PDB entry 8GF5 | electron microscopy, 3.00 A resolution | chains C and D of the 7 polymer chains in the assembly

# Chain C (and D)
Molecule: Methyl-coenzyme M reductase subunit beta
Source organism: Methanosarcina acetivorans C2A
Notes: chain D of this document is another copy of the same molecule, construct and numbering; everything in this record applies to it too
Reference sequence: Q8THG7 (Q8THG7_METAC); numbering as in UniProt (aligned over 1-434)
Sequence (434 residues; numbered 1 to 434; the number before each row is that of its first residue):
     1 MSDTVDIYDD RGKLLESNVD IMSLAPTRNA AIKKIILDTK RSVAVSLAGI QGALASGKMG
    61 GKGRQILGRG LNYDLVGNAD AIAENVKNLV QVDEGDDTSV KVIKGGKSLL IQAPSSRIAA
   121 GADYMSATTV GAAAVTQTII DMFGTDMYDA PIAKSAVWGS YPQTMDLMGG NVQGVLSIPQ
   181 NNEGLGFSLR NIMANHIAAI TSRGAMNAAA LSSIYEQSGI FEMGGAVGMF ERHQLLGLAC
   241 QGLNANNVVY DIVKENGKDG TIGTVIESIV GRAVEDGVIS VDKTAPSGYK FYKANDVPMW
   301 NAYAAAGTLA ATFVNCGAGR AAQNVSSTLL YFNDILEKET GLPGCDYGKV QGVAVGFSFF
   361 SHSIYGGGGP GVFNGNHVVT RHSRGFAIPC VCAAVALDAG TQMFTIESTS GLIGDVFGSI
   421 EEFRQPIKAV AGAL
Unresolved in the structure: 1-2, 432-434 (chain D: 1, 433-434)
Residues lining bound ligands:
  - 1-thioethanesulfonic acid (COM): Phe359, Ser363, Tyr365
  - factor 430 (F43): Ser363, Ile364, Tyr365
  - Coenzyme B (TP7): Phe359, Phe360, Tyr365, Gly366, Gly367, His377, Val378, Val379

# How chain C and chain D interact
Pairs across the interface - 70 pairs, chain C then chain D:
  Pro26(C) - Ala120(D)
  Thr27(C) - Val92(D)
  Thr27(C) - Ser116(D)
  Thr27(C) - Ala120(D)
  Arg28(C) - Val92(D)  hydrogen bond (side chain-backbone)
  Arg28(C) - Asp93(D)  salt bridge
  Ile36(C) - Ala120(D)
  Lys40(C) - Gly121(D)  hydrogen bond (side chain-backbone)
  Lys40(C) - Ala122(D)
  Leu89(C) - Val227(D)
  Val92(C) - Thr27(D)
  Val92(C) - Arg28(D)  hydrogen bond (backbone-side chain)
  Asp93(C) - Arg28(D)  salt bridge
  Ser116(C) - Thr27(D)
  Ser116(C) - Lys33(D)
  Arg117(C) - Glu222(D)
  Ala120(C) - Pro26(D)
  Ala120(C) - Thr27(D)
  Ala120(C) - Glu222(D)
  Gly121(C) - Lys40(D)  hydrogen bond (backbone-side chain)
  Gly121(C) - Glu222(D)
  Ala122(C) - Lys40(D)
  Ala122(C) - Asp123(D)
  Ala122(C) - Tyr124(D)  hydrophobic
  Ala122(C) - Ser188(D)
  Asp123(C) - Ala122(D)
  Asp123(C) - Asp123(D)
  Asp123(C) - Ser188(D)
  Asp123(C) - Glu222(D)
  Tyr124(C) - Ala122(D)  hydrophobic
  Met125(C) - Leu185(D)  hydrophobic
  Ser126(C) - Glu222(D)  hydrogen bond (backbone-side chain)
  Thr129(C) - Leu185(D)
  Thr129(C) - Glu222(D)  hydrogen bond (side chain-backbone)
  Thr129(C) - Met223(D)  hydrogen bond (side chain-backbone)
  Thr129(C) - Gly224(D)
  Ala133(C) - Gly224(D)
  Ala133(C) - Val227(D)  hydrophobic
  Gln137(C) - Met229(D)
  Tyr161(C) - Gly184(D)
  Tyr161(C) - Leu185(D)  hydrogen bond (side chain-backbone)
  Leu167(C) - Leu185(D)  hydrophobic
  Pro179(C) - Gln180(D)
  Gln180(C) - Pro179(D)  hydrogen bond (side chain-backbone)
  Gln180(C) - Gln180(D)
  Gln180(C) - Asn182(D)
  Gln180(C) - Gly184(D)
  Asn182(C) - Gln180(D)  hydrogen bond
  Gly184(C) - Tyr161(D)
  Gly184(C) - Gln180(D)
  Leu185(C) - Met125(D)  hydrophobic
  Leu185(C) - Thr129(D)
  Leu185(C) - Tyr161(D)  hydrogen bond (backbone-side chain)
  Leu185(C) - Met165(D)
  Leu185(C) - Leu167(D)  hydrophobic
  Leu185(C) - Ile178(D)  hydrophobic
  Ser188(C) - Ala122(D)
  Leu189(C) - Ala120(D)
  Leu189(C) - Gly121(D)
  Leu189(C) - Ala122(D)
  Glu222(C) - Ala122(D)
  Glu222(C) - Asp123(D)  hydrogen bond (side chain-backbone)
  Glu222(C) - Ser126(D)
  Glu222(C) - Thr129(D)  hydrogen bond (backbone-side chain)
  Met223(C) - Thr129(D)
  Gly224(C) - Thr129(D)
  Gly224(C) - Ala133(D)
  Val227(C) - Leu89(D)
  Val227(C) - Ala133(D)  hydrophobic
  Gly228(C) - Leu89(D)
Interface residues without a listed pair, chain C (45 interface residues in all): Lys33, Ile118, Ala119, Val130, Met165, Ile178, Gly186, Ser218, Phe221, Ala226, Phe230
Interface residues without a listed pair, chain D (45 interface residues in all): Ile36, Arg117, Ile118, Ala119, Val130, Ala134, Gln137, Gly186, Leu189, Phe221, Gly228, Phe230

# In short
Chain C and chain D each contribute 45 residues to their interface; the contacts include 13 hydrogen bonds and
2 salt bridges. Polar pairs include Arg28(C)-Asp93(D), Arg28(C)-Val92(D) and Lys40(C)-Gly121(D). Chain C binds
1-thioethanesulfonic acid, factor 430 and Coenzyme B.
Chain C and chain D are both Methyl-coenzyme M reductase subunit beta (Methanosarcina acetivorans C2A); the
structure, McrD binds asymmetrically to methyl-coenzyme M reductase improving active site accessibility during
assembly, was determined by electron microscopy together with 8GF6 from the same study.
